Entry 9N5C (X-ray diffraction, 3.60 A resolution); this record covers chains B and J of the 13 polymer chains in the assembly.

Chain B:
Protein: DNA-directed RNA polymerase II subunit RPB2
Source organism: Saccharomyces cerevisiae S288C
Notes: EC 2.7.7.6
Reference sequence: P08518 (RPB2_YEAST); numbering as in UniProt (aligned over 1-1224)
Sequence (1224 residues; each row starts with the number of its first residue):
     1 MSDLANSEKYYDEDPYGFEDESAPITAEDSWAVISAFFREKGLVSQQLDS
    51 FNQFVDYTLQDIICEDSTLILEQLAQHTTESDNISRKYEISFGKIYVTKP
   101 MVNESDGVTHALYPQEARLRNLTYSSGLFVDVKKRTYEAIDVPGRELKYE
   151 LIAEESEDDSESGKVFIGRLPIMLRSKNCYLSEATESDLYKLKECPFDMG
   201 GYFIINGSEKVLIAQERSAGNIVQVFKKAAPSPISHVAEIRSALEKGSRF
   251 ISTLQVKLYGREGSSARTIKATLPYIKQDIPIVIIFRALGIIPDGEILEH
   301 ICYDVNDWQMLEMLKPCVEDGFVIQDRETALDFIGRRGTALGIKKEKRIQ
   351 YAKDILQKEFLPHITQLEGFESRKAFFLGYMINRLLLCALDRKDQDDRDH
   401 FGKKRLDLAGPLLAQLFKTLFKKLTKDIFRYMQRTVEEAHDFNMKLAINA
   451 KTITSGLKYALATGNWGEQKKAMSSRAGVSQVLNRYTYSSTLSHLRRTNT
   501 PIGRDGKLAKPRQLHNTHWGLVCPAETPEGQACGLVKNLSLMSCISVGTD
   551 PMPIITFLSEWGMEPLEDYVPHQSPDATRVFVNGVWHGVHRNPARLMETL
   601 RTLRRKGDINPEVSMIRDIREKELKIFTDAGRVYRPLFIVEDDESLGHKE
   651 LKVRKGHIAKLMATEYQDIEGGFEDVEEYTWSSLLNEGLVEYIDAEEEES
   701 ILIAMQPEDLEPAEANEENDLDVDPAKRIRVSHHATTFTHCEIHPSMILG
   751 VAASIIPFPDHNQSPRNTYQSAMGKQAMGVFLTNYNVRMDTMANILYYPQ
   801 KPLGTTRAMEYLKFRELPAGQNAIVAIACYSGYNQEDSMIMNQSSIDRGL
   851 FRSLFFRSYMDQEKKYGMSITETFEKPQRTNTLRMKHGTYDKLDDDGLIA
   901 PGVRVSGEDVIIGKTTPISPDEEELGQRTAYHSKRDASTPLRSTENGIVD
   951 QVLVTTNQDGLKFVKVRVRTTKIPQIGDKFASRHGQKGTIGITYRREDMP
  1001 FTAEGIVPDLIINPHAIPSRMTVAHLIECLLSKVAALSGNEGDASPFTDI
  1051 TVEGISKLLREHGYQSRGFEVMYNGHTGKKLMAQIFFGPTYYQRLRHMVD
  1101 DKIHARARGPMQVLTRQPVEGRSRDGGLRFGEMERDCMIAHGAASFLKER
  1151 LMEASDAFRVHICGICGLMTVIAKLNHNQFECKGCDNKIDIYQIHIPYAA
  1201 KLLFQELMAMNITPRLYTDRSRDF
Not modelled in the structure: 1-19, 74-85, 139-161, 338-344, 439-445, 503-508, 644-646, 669-675, 715-720, 920-929, 1222-1224
Metal / ion sites: Zn2+: Cys1163, Cys1166, Cys1182

Chain J:
Protein: DNA-directed RNA polymerases I, II, and III subunit RPABC5
Source organism: Saccharomyces cerevisiae S288C
Reference sequence: P22139 (RPAB5_YEAST); residue numbers follow UniProt; this construct covers 1-70
Sequence (70 residues; numbered 1 to 70; the number before each row is that of its first residue):
     1 MIVPVRCFSCGKVVGDKWESYLNLLQEDELDEGTALSRLGLKRYCCRRMI
    51 LTHVDLIEKFLRYNPLEKRD
Not modelled in the structure: 66-70
Swiss-Prot annotation at these positions:
  - binding site (Zn(2+)): Cys7, Cys10, Cys45, Cys46
  - cross-link: Lys59 (Glycyl lysine isopeptide (Lys-Gly) (interchain with G-Cter in ubiquitin))
Cystine bridges: Cys10-Cys46
Metal / ion sites: Zn2+: Cys7, Cys45, Cys46

Chain B / chain J interface:
Residue-residue contacts - 58 pairs, chain B then chain J:
  Tyr190(B) - Arg62(J)
  Tyr190(B) - Tyr63(J)
  Lys193(B) - Pro65(J)
  Cys195(B) - Tyr63(J)
  Pro196(B) - Tyr63(J)
  Phe197(B) - Lys59(J)
  Val780(B) - Leu56(J)  hydrophobic
  Thr783(B) - Lys59(J)
  Thr783(B) - Phe60(J)
  Thr783(B) - Tyr63(J)  hydrogen bond
  Asn784(B) - Tyr63(J)  hydrogen bond (backbone-side chain)
  Tyr785(B) - Met1(J)
  Tyr785(B) - Phe60(J)  hydrophobic
  Ile795(B) - Met1(J)  hydrophobic
  Tyr797(B) - Met1(J)
  Tyr798(B) - Ile2(J)
  Tyr798(B) - Pro4(J)  hydrophobic
  Pro799(B) - Met1(J)
  Pro799(B) - Val54(J)
  Gln800(B) - Arg48(J)
  Gln800(B) - Met49(J)
  Gln800(B) - Thr52(J)  hydrogen bond
  Lys801(B) - Leu51(J)
  Lys801(B) - Thr52(J)  hydrogen bond (backbone-backbone)
  Arg815(B) - Val54(J)
  Glu816(B) - Val54(J)
  Leu817(B) - Leu56(J)  hydrophobic
  Pro818(B) - Val54(J)
  Asn822(B) - Arg48(J)  hydrogen bond (backbone-side chain)
  Asn822(B) - Thr52(J)
  Ala823(B) - Arg48(J)
  Ile824(B) - Ser9(J)
  Ile824(B) - Tyr44(J)  hydrophobic
  Ile824(B) - Arg48(J)
  Ser845(B) - Phe8(J)
  Arg848(B) - Cys7(J)  hydrogen bond (side chain-backbone)
  Arg848(B) - Phe8(J)  hydrogen bond (side chain-backbone)
  Arg848(B) - Gly11(J)
  Gly849(B) - Phe8(J)
  Leu850(B) - Phe8(J)
  Ile1006(B) - Tyr44(J)
  Ile1006(B) - Cys45(J)  hydrophobic
  Val1007(B) - Ser9(J)
  Asp1009(B) - Phe8(J)
  Asp1009(B) - Ser9(J)  hydrogen bond
  Asp1009(B) - Arg48(J)  salt bridge
  Ala1036(B) - Tyr44(J)  hydrophobic
  Ala1036(B) - Arg47(J)  hydrogen bond (backbone-side chain)
  Leu1037(B) - Tyr44(J)  hydrophobic
  Leu1037(B) - Arg47(J)  hydrogen bond (backbone-side chain)
  Ser1038(B) - Asp31(J)
  Gly1039(B) - Asp31(J)
  Gly1039(B) - Glu32(J)
  Gly1039(B) - Gly33(J)
  Asn1040(B) - Asp31(J)
  Tyr1064(B) - Tyr44(J)  hydrophobic
  Glu1070(B) - Tyr44(J)  hydrogen bond
  Phe1087(B) - Tyr44(J)
Other interface residues (no listed pair), chain B (49 interface residues in all): Glu194, Leu782, Val787, Leu796, Leu803, Gln821, Asn842, Arg996, Glu1004, Lys1033, Ala1035, Pro1089
Other interface residues (no listed pair), chain J (29 interface residues in all): Val3, Arg6, Cys10, Arg43, His53

In short:
49 residues of chain B face 29 of chain J across their interface; the contacts include 11 hydrogen bonds and 1
salt bridge. Among the polar pairs are Asp1009(B)-Arg48(J), Thr783(B)-Tyr63(J) and Asn784(B)-Tyr63(J). Curated
annotation (UniProt) lists 4 Zn2+-binding residues on chain J.
Here chain B is DNA-directed RNA polymerase II subunit RPB2 and chain J is DNA-directed RNA polymerases I, II,
and III subunit RPABC5, both from Saccharomyces cerevisiae S288C. Entry 9N5C (RNA polymerase II elongation
complex with 8-oxoG at +1 site, CMPCPP-bound) was determined by X-ray diffraction, deposited together with
9N5B, 9N5D, 9N5E, 9N5F and 9N5G.
